8HE8 - chain A; structure by X-ray diffraction, 3.05 A resolution.

== Chain A ==
Name: Poly [ADP-ribose] polymerase 2
Source organism: Homo sapiens
Notes: EC 2.4.2.30, 2.4.2.-
UniProt: Q9UGN5 (PARP2_HUMAN); residue numbers follow UniProt; this construct covers 231-581
Sequence (351 residues; numbered 231 to 581; the number before each row is that of its first residue):
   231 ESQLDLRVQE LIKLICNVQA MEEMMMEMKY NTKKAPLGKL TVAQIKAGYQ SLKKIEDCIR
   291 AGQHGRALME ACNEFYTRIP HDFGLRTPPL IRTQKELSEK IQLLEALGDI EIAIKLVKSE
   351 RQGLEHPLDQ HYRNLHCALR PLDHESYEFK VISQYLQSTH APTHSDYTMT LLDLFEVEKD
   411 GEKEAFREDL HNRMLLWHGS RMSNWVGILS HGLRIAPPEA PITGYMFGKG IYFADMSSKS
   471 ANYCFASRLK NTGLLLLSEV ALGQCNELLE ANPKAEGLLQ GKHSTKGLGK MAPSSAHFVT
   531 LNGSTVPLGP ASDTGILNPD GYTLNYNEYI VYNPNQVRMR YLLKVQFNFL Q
Sequence notes: engineered mutation S349 (Thr in Q9UGN5), R351 (Leu in Q9UGN5), G353 (Ser in Q9UGN5), L354 (Pro in Q9UGN5)
Ligand contacts: quinazoline-2 (1WI; 1-[[4-fluoranyl-3-(3-oxidanylidene-4-pentan-3-yl-piperazin-1-yl)carbonyl-phenyl]methyl]quinazoline-2,4-dione): E335, D339, W427, H428, G429, S430, N434, I438, L443, R444, I445, A446, P447, Y455, G460, I461, Y462, F463, A464, K469, S470, Y473, E558
UniProt features mapped onto this chain:
  - active site: E558 (For poly [ADP-ribose] polymerase activity)
  - binding site (NAD(+)): H428 to S430, G437, R444, S470
  - modified residue: S232 (Phosphoserine)

== Overview ==
Bound to chain A: quinazoline-2. Curated annotation (UniProt) lists active-site residue E558 and 6
NAD+-binding residues.
Chain A is Poly [ADP-ribose] polymerase 2 (Homo sapiens); the structure, Human ADP-ribosyltransferase 2
(PARP2) catalytic domain bound to a quinazoline-2,4(1H,3H)-dione inhibitor, was determined by X-ray
diffraction together with 8HE7 from the same study.
